PDB entry 8QSZ | electron microscopy, 2.67 A resolution | chains A and E of the 16 polymer chains in the assembly

[Chain A]
Protein: DNA-directed RNA polymerase II subunit rpb1
From: Schizosaccharomyces pombe
Reference sequence: P36594 (RPB1_SCHPO); residue numbers follow UniProt; this construct covers 1-1752
Amino-acid sequence (1752 residues; row label = number of the first residue in the row):
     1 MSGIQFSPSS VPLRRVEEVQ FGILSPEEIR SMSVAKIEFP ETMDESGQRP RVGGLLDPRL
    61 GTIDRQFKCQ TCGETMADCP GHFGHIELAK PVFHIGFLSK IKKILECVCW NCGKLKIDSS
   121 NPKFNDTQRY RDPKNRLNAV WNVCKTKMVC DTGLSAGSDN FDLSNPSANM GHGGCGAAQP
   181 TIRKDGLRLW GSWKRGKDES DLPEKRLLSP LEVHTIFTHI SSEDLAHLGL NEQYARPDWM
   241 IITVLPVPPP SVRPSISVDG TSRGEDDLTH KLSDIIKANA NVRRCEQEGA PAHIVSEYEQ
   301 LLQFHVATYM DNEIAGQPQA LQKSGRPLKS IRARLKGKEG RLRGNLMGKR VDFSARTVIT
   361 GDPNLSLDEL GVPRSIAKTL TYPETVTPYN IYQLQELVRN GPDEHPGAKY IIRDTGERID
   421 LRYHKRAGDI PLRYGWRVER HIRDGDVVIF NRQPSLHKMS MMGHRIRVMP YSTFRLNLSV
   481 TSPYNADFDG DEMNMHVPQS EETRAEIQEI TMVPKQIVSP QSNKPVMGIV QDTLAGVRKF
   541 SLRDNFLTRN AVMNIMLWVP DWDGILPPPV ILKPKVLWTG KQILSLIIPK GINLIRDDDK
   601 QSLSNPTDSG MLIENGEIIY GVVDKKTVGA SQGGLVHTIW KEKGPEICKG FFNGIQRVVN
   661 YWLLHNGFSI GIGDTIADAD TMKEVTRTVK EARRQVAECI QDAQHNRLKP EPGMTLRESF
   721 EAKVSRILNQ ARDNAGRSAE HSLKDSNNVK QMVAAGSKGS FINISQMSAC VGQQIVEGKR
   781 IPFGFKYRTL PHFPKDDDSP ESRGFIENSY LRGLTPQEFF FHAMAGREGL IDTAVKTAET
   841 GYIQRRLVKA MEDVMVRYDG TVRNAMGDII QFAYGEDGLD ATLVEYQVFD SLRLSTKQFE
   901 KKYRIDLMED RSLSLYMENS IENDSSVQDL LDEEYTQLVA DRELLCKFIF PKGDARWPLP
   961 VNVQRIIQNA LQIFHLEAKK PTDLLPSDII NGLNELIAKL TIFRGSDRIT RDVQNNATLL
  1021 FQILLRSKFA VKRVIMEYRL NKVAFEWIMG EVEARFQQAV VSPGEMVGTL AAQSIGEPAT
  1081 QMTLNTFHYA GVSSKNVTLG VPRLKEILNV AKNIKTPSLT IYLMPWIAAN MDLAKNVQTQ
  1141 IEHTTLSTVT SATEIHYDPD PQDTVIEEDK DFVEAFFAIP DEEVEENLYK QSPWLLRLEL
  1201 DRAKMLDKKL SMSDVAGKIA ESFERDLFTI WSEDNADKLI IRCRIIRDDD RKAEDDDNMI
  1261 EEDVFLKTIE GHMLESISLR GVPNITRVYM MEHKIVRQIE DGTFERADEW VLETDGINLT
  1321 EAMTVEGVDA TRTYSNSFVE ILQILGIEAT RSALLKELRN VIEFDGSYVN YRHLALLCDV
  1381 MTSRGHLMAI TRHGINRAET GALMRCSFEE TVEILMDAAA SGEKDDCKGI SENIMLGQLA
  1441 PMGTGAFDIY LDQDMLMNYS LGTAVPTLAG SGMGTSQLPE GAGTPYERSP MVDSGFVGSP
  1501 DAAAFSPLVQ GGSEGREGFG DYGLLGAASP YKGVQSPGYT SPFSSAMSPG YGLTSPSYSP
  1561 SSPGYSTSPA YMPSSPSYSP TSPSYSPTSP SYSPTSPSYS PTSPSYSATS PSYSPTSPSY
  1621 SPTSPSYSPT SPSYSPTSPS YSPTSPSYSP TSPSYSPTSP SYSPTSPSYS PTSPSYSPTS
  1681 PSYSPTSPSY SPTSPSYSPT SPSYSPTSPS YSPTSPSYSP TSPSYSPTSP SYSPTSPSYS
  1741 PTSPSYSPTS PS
Disordered / not traced: 1-4, 1085-1097, 1459-1752

[Chain E]
Protein: DNA-directed RNA polymerases I, II, and III subunit RPABC1
From: Schizosaccharomyces pombe
Reference sequence: Q09191 (RPAB1_SCHPO); residues 1-210 here = UniProt positions 1-210
Amino-acid sequence (210 residues; each row starts with the number of its first residue):
     1 MSAEEKNIVR VFRAWKTAHQ LVHDRGYGVS QAELDLTLDQ FKAMHCGMGR NLDRTTLSFY
    61 AKPSNDSNKG TIYIEFAKEP SVGIKEMRTF VHTLGDHNHK TGILIYANSM TPSAAKIIAT
   121 VTGQFTIETF QESDLIVNIT HHELVPKHIL LSPDEKKELL DRYKLRETQL PRIQLADPVA
   181 RYLGLKRGEV VKIVRRSETS GRYNSYRICA
Disordered / not traced: 1-3

[Chain A / chain E interface]
Pairs across the interface - 106 pairs, chain A then chain E:
  Arg129(A) - Arg187(E)
  Arg131(A) - Thr168(E)
  Thr861(A) - Tyr163(E)
  Arg863(A) - Tyr163(E)  hydrogen bond (side chain-backbone)
  Arg863(A) - Leu165(E)
  Met866(A) - Gln169(E)
  Gly867(A) - Gln169(E)
  Asp868(A) - Thr168(E)
  Asp868(A) - Gln169(E)
  Ile869(A) - Leu165(E)  hydrophobic
  Ile869(A) - Gln169(E)  hydrogen bond (backbone-backbone)
  Ile869(A) - Pro171(E)
  Gln871(A) - Tyr203(E)
  Phe872(A) - Tyr163(E)
  Phe872(A) - Leu170(E)  hydrophobic
  Phe872(A) - Tyr203(E)  hydrogen bond (backbone-side chain)
  Phe872(A) - Tyr206(E)
  Ala873(A) - Tyr203(E)
  Gly875(A) - Thr199(E)  hydrogen bond (backbone-side chain)
  Glu876(A) - Arg195(E)  salt bridge
  Glu876(A) - Ser197(E)  hydrogen bond
  Glu876(A) - Thr199(E)
  Glu876(A) - Ser200(E)  hydrogen bond (backbone-side chain)
  Glu876(A) - Tyr203(E)
  Asp877(A) - Thr199(E)
  Asp877(A) - Ser200(E)
  Leu944(A) - Arg202(E)
  Phe948(A) - Arg195(E)
  Phe948(A) - Arg196(E)
  Phe948(A) - Gly201(E)
  Phe948(A) - Arg202(E)
  Ile949(A) - Arg196(E)  hydrogen bond (backbone-side chain)
  Ile949(A) - Ser197(E)
  Ile949(A) - Gly201(E)
  Phe950(A) - Arg196(E)
  Phe950(A) - Glu198(E)
  Trp957(A) - Glu198(E)
  Asp1007(A) - Arg162(E)
  Arg1008(A) - Glu158(E)  salt bridge
  Ile1009(A) - Glu158(E)
  Ile1009(A) - Leu159(E)  hydrophobic
  Ile1009(A) - Arg162(E)
  Thr1010(A) - Arg162(E)  hydrogen bond
  Asp1012(A) - Asn204(E)  hydrogen bond
  Asn1015(A) - Arg202(E)
  Asn1016(A) - Ser200(E)
  Asn1016(A) - Arg202(E)  hydrogen bond
  Asn1016(A) - Asn204(E)
  Ala1017(A) - Ser200(E)
  Leu1019(A) - Ser200(E)
  Leu1019(A) - Arg202(E)
  Leu1020(A) - Glu198(E)
  Leu1020(A) - Thr199(E)
  Leu1020(A) - Ser200(E)  hydrogen bond (backbone-backbone)
  Leu1020(A) - Gly201(E)
  Thr1320(A) - Ser133(E)
  Met1323(A) - Val137(E)  hydrophobic
  Thr1324(A) - Arg10(E)
  Thr1324(A) - Arg13(E)  hydrogen bond (backbone-side chain)
  Thr1324(A) - Ile136(E)
  Thr1324(A) - Val137(E)
  Ala1330(A) - Val137(E)  hydrophobic
  Ala1330(A) - His142(E)  hydrogen bond (backbone-side chain)
  Thr1331(A) - His141(E)
  Thr1331(A) - His142(E)
  Thr1331(A) - Glu143(E)  hydrogen bond (backbone-backbone)
  Arg1332(A) - His142(E)
  Arg1332(A) - Glu143(E)
  Thr1333(A) - His142(E)  hydrogen bond (backbone-side chain)
  Tyr1334(A) - Leu144(E)  hydrophobic
  Leu1342(A) - Pro178(E)
  Gln1343(A) - Pro178(E)
  Ile1344(A) - Ile139(E)
  Ile1344(A) - Pro178(E)
  Leu1345(A) - Ile139(E)  hydrophobic
  Leu1345(A) - His142(E)
  Leu1345(A) - Val145(E)
  Leu1345(A) - Val179(E)
  Gly1346(A) - Asp177(E)
  Gly1346(A) - Pro178(E)
  Ile1347(A) - Asp177(E)  hydrogen bond (backbone-side chain)
  Ile1347(A) - Arg207(E)
  Glu1348(A) - Pro146(E)
  Glu1348(A) - His148(E)
  Glu1348(A) - Ile193(E)
  Glu1348(A) - Arg195(E)  salt bridge
  Glu1348(A) - Ser205(E)  hydrogen bond
  Glu1348(A) - Arg207(E)  salt bridge
  Ala1349(A) - Leu144(E)  hydrophobic
  Arg1351(A) - Arg195(E)
  Ser1352(A) - Leu144(E)
  Arg1359(A) - Glu198(E)  salt bridge
  Tyr1371(A) - Glu198(E)
  Tyr1371(A) - Thr199(E)
  Arg1372(A) - Thr199(E)
  Thr1382(A) - Arg207(E)  hydrogen bond (backbone-side chain)
  Ser1383(A) - Pro171(E)
  Ser1383(A) - Arg172(E)  hydrogen bond (backbone-backbone)
  Ser1383(A) - Arg207(E)
  Arg1384(A) - Thr168(E)  hydrogen bond (side chain-backbone)
  Arg1384(A) - Leu170(E)  hydrogen bond (side chain-backbone)
  Arg1384(A) - Pro171(E)
  Arg1384(A) - Arg172(E)
  Arg1384(A) - Gln174(E)
  Gly1385(A) - Arg172(E)  hydrogen bond (backbone-backbone)
  Gly1385(A) - Gln174(E)
Also at the interface, not in a pair above, chain A (60 interface residues in all): Leu959, Val1013, Glu1326, Ile1341, Asp1379, His1386
Also at the interface, not in a pair above, chain E (45 interface residues in all): Ile173, Lys192, Val194

[Summary]
The interface between chain A and chain E involves 60 residues on one side and 45 on the other; the contacts
include 22 hydrogen bonds and 5 salt bridges. Polar contacts include Glu876(A)-Arg195(E), Arg1008(A)-Glu158(E)
and Glu1348(A)-Arg195(E).
Here chain A is DNA-directed RNA polymerase II subunit rpb1 and chain E is DNA-directed RNA polymerases I, II,
and III subunit RPABC1, both from Schizosaccharomyces pombe. Entry 8QSZ (Structure of s. pombe RNA polymerase
II in complex with DSIF and Rat1/Rai1) was determined by electron microscopy.
